PDB entry 1XFV | X-ray diffraction, 3.35 A resolution | chains A and O

[Chain A]
Name: Calmodulin-sensitive adenylate cyclase
Source organism: Bacillus anthracis
Notes: EC 4.6.1.1
UniProtKB: P40136 (CYAA_BACAN); residue numbers follow UniProt; this construct covers 33-800
Sequence (777 residues; numbered 24 to 800; the number before each row is that of its first residue):
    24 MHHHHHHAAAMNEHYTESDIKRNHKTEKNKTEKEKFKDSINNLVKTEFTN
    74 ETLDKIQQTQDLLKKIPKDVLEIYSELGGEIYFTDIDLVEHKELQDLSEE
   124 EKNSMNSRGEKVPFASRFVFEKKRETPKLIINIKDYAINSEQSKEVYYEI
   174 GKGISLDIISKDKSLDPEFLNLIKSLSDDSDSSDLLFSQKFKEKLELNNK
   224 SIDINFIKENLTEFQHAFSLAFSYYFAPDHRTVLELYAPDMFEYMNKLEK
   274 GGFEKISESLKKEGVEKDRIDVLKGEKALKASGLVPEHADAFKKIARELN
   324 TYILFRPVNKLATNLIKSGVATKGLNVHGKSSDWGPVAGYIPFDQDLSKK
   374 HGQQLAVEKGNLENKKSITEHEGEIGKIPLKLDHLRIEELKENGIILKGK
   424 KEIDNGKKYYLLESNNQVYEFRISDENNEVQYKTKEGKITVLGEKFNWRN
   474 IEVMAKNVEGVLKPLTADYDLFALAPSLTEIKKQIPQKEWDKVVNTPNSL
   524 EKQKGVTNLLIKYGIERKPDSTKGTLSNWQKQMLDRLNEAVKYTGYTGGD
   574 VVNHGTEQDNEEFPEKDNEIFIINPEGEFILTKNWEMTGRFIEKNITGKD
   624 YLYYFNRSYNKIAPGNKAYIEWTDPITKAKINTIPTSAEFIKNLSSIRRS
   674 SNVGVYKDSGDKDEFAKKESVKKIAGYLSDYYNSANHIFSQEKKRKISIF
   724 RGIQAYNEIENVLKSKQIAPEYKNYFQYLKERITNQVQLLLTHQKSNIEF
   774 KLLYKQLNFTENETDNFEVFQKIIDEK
Not modelled in the structure: 24-63, 799-800
Construct notes: initiating methionine (24); expression tag (25-30); cloning artifact (31-32)
Bound ions: Mg2+: Asp491, Asp493, His577
Ligand contacts: 3'-deoxyadenosine-5'-triphosphate (3AT): Arg329, Lys346, Leu348, Gly352, Lys353, Lys372, Asp493, Gly547, Thr548, Leu549, His577, Gly578, Thr579, Glu580, Asp582, Asn583, Glu588
Swiss-Prot annotation at these positions:
  - active site: His351 (Proton acceptor)
  - binding site (Mg(2+)): Asp491, Asp493, His577
  - binding site (3',5'-cyclic AMP): Thr548, His577 to Thr579
  - mutagenesis: Val169 (V169A: No effect), Tyr170 (Y170A: Loss of cytotoxicity due to inability to bind PA), Tyr171 (Y171A: Loss of cytotoxicity due to inability to bind PA), Glu172 (E172A: No effect), Ile173 (I173A: Loss of cytotoxicity due to inability to bind PA), Gly174 (G174A: No effect), Lys175 (K175A: Loss of cytotoxicity due to inability to bind PA), Arg329 (R329M: Great decrease in activity), Lys346 (K346M/R: Loss of activity; K346Q: Loss of activity due to inability to bind the substrate), Lys353 (K353M/R/A: Loss of activity), Glu436 (E436Q: Decreases activity), Glu443 (E443Q: Decreases activity), 12 further mutagenesis entries in UniProt
Reported in the primary citation:
  - binding site for 3'-deoxyadenosine-5'-triphosphate: Lys346, Lys353, Lys372
  - binding site for 3'-deoxyadenosine-5'-triphosphate: Arg329, Asn583 (by similarity / conservation)
  - Mg2+ coordination: Asp491, Asp493, His577
  - catalytic residues: His351, Asp493
  - catalytic residues: Asp491, His577 (by similarity / conservation)
  - catalytic residues: Asn583 (proposed by the authors, not directly observed)
  - mutagenesis - H351A (200-fold), H351R (200-fold): decreased catalytic activity
  - mutagenesis - H351K: unchanged catalytic activity

[Chain O]
Name: Calmodulin 2
Source organism: Homo sapiens
UniProtKB: P62158 (CALM_HUMAN); residues 0-148 here correspond to UniProt positions 1-149 (UniProt number = residue number + 1)
Sequence (149 residues; row label = number of the first residue in the row; numbering starts at 0):
     0 MADQLTEEQIAEFKEAFSLFDKDGDGTITTKELGTVMRSLGQNPTEAELQ
    50 DMINEVDADGNGTIDFPEFLTMMARKMKDTDSEEEIREAFRVFDKDGNGY
   100 ISAAELRHVMTNLGEKLTDEEVDQMIREADIDGDGQVNYEEFVQMMTAK
Not modelled in the structure: 0-2
Bound ions: Ca2+ site 1: Asp20, Asp22, Asp24, Thr26; Ca2+ site 2: Asp93, Asp95, Asn97, Tyr99, Glu104; Ca2+ site 3: Asp129, Asp131, Asp133, Gln135, Glu140

[Interface between chain A and chain O]
Residue-residue contacts (89):
  Leu501(A) with Leu112(O), hydrophobic
  Lys505(A) with Leu112(O), hydrogen bond (side chain-backbone); Gly113(O)
  Trp513(A) with Leu112(O), hydrogen bond (side chain-backbone); Gly113(O); Glu114(O)
  Val517(A) with Glu114(O)
  Ser522(A) with Met124(O)
  Leu523(A) with Glu127(O); Met144(O), hydrophobic
  Lys525(A) with Glu114(O), salt bridge; Leu116(O); Met124(O)
  Gln526(A) with Leu105(O); Met124(O); Met144(O)
  Lys527(A) with Met145(O)
  Val529(A) with Met109(O), hydrophobic
  Thr530(A) with Ala88(O); Phe92(O); Met145(O)
  Leu533(A) with Val91(O), hydrophobic; Leu112(O), hydrophobic
  Ile534(A) with Glu84(O); Ile85(O); Ala88(O), hydrophobic
  Ile538(A) with Glu87(O); Ala88(O), hydrophobic
  Glu539(A) with Glu84(O)
  Arg540(A) with Glu87(O), salt bridge
  Gly621(A) with Lys94(O)
  Lys622(A) with Lys94(O)
  Asp623(A) with Lys94(O); His107(O), salt bridge; Asn111(O)
  Leu625(A) with Val91(O), hydrophobic
  Phe628(A) with Arg90(O)
  Arg630(A) with Glu83(O); Glu84(O), salt bridge; Glu87(O), salt bridge
  Asp647(A) with Arg90(O), salt bridge
  Pro648(A) with Asp93(O); Gly98(O)
  Ile649(A) with Arg86(O); Phe89(O), hydrophobic; Tyr138(O), hydrophobic
  Lys651(A) with Gly96(O)
  Ala652(A) with Tyr99(O), hydrophobic
  Asn655(A) with Tyr99(O)
  Thr656(A) with Glu139(O)
  Ser660(A) with Ser38(O), hydrogen bond (side chain-backbone)
  Ala661(A) with Ser38(O), hydrogen bond (backbone-backbone); Leu39(O); Gly40(O)
  Ile664(A) with Ala15(O), hydrophobic; Ser38(O)
  Lys665(A) with Glu11(O)
  Leu667(A) with Glu14(O)
  Ser668(A) with Ala10(O), hydrogen bond (side chain-backbone); Glu11(O), hydrogen bond (side chain-backbone); Glu14(O), hydrogen bond (backbone-side chain)
  Arg671(A) with Glu14(O), salt bridge
  Arg672(A) with Glu6(O), salt bridge
  Tyr679(A) with Ser17(O); Leu18(O), hydrogen bond (side chain-backbone)
  Lys691(A) with Ser17(O); Asp20(O), hydrogen bond (side chain-backbone)
  Val694(A) with Leu18(O), hydrophobic
  Lys695(A) with Leu18(O); Phe19(O)
  Tyr704(A) with Ile130(O); Asp131(O), hydrogen bond
  Tyr705(A) with Glu139(O)
  Asn706(A) with Ile130(O)
  Ser707(A) with Gln143(O)
  Asn709(A) with Ile130(O)
  Gln714(A) with Arg126(O); Asp129(O); Gly132(O)
  Lys717(A) with Asp129(O); Ile130(O); Asp131(O); Gly132(O)
  Arg718(A) with Asp131(O), hydrogen bond (backbone-backbone); Gly132(O)
  Gln759(A) with Asp131(O), hydrogen bond
  Leu763(A) with Asp131(O); Asp133(O)
  His766(A) with Asp133(O)
Other interface residues (no listed pair), chain A (62 interface residues in all): Thr502, Thr620, Tyr627, Thr659, Glu662, Val678, Ala698, His710, Ser721, Leu762
Other interface residues (no listed pair), chain O (57 interface residues in all): Glu7, Lys21, Gly23, Asn97, Val108, Glu120, Gln123, Gly134, Phe141

[Summary]
62 residues of chain A and 57 residues of chain O are in contact, with 12 hydrogen bonds and 8 salt bridges.
Polar contacts include Lys525(A)-Glu114(O), Arg540(A)-Glu87(O) and Asp623(A)-His107(O). Ligands of chain A:
3'-deoxyadenosine-5'-triphosphate. The paper reports catalytic residues His351(A), Asp493(A) and Asp491(A)
among others; H351A and H351R of chain A reduce catalytic activity.
Chain A is Calmodulin-sensitive adenylate cyclase (Bacillus anthracis) and chain O is Calmodulin 2 (Homo
sapiens); the structure, Crystal structure of anthrax edema factor (EF) in complex with calmodulin and 3'
deoxy-ATP, was determined by X-ray diffraction together with 1XFU, 1XFW, 1XFX, 1XFY, 1XFZ and 1Y0V from the
same study.
